5FV1 - chains M and W of the 4 polymer chains in the assembly; structure by X-ray diffraction, 2.70 A resolution.

== Chain M ==
Name: Vk domain antibody
Source organism: Homo sapiens
Notes: fragment: vk domain antibody, residues 1-108; antibody fragment or engineered binder
Sequence (108 residues; numbered 1 to 108; the number before each row is that of its first residue):
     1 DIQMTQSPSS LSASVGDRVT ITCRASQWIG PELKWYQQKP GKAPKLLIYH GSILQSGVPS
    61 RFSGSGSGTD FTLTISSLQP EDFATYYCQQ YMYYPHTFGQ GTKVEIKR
Disordered / not traced: 108
Disulfide bonds: Cys23-Cys88

== Chain W ==
Name: Vascular endothelial growth factor A
Source organism: Homo sapiens
Notes: fragment: vegf residues 27-136
UniProt: P15692 (VEGFA_HUMAN); residues 1-110 here correspond to UniProt positions 27-136 (UniProt number = residue number + 26)
Sequence (116 residues; each row starts with the number of its first residue):
     1 APMAEGGGQN HHEVVKFMDV YQRSYCHPIE TLVDIFQEYP DEIEYIFKPS CVPLMRCGGC
    61 CNDEGLECVP TEESNITMQI MRIKPHQGQH IGEMSFLQHN KCECRPKKDR HHHHHH
Disordered / not traced: 1-12, 113-116
Sequence notes: expression tag (111-116)
Disulfide bonds: Cys26-Cys68, Cys57-Cys102, Cys61-Cys104

== Interface between chain M and chain W ==
Residue-residue contacts - 17 pairs, chain M then chain W:
  Trp28(M) - Met18(W)  hydrophobic
  Trp28(M) - Tyr21(W)  hydrophobic
  Trp28(M) - Gln22(W)
  Pro31(M) - Tyr21(W)
  Pro31(M) - Tyr25(W)  hydrophobic
  Glu32(M) - Tyr21(W)  hydrogen bond
  Glu32(M) - Asn62(W)
  Tyr49(M) - Asp63(W)
  Tyr49(M) - Leu66(W)
  His50(M) - Tyr25(W)  hydrogen bond
  His50(M) - Cys61(W)
  His50(M) - Leu66(W)
  Ile53(M) - Leu66(W)  hydrophobic
  Ile53(M) - Cys104(W)
  Ile53(M) - Pro106(W)  hydrophobic
  Met92(M) - Tyr21(W)  hydrophobic
  Tyr93(M) - Phe17(W)

== Overview ==
The interface between chain M and chain W involves 8 residues on one side and 11 on the other; the contacts
include 2 hydrogen bonds. Polar pairs include Glu32(M)-Tyr21(W) and His50(M)-Tyr25(W).
Chain M is Vk domain antibody and chain W is Vascular endothelial growth factor A, both from Homo sapiens; the
structure, Crystal structure of hVEGF in complex with VK domain antibody, was determined by X-ray diffraction
together with 5FV2 from the same study.
